3MEY - chains A and B; structure by X-ray diffraction, 2.50 A resolution.

# Chain A (and B)
Name: Bll0957 protein
Source organism: Bradyrhizobium japonicum
Notes: chain B of this document is another copy of the same molecule, construct and numbering; everything in this record applies to it too
UniProtKB: Q89VT8 (Q89VT8_BRAJA); numbering as in UniProt (aligned over 1-326)
Amino-acid sequence (346 residues; each row starts with the number of its first residue; numbers below 1 keep their minus sign (Met-19 is residue -19)):
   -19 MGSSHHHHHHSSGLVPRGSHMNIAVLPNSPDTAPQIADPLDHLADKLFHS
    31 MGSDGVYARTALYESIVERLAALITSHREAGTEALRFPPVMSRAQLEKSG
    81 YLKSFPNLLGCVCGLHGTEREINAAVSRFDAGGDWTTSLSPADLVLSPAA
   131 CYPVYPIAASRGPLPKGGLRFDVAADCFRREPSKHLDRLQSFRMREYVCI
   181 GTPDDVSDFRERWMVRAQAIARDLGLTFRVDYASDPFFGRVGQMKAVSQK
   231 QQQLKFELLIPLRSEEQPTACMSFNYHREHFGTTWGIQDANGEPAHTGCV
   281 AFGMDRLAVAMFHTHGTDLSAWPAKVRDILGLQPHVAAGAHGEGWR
Not modelled in the structure: -19 to 17, 314-326 (chain B: -19 to 17, 213-233, 313-326)
Differences from the reference sequence: expression tag (-19 to 0)
Ion coordination: Zn2+: Cys131, Glu176, Cys279
Residues lining bound ligands: ATP (adenosine-5'-triphosphate): Arg159, Glu161, Asp167, Arg168, Leu169, Phe172, Met174, Ser214, Asp215, Pro216, Lys235, Glu237, Ala250, Cys251, Met252, Ser253, Asn255, Ala281, Gly283, Arg286
UniProt features mapped onto this chain:
  - binding site (Zn(2+)): Cys131, Glu176, Cys279
  - binding site (ATP): Arg159, Glu161, Arg168, Leu169, Lys235, Ala250 to Ser253, Arg286
  - binding site (an L-alpha-amino acid): Glu176
What the authors report for this chain:
  - specificity-determining residues: Met174, Glu176 (proposed by the authors, not directly observed)

# Interface between chain A and chain B
Cross-chain cystine bridges: Cys93(A)-Cys93(B)
Pairs across the interface (119):
  His29(A) with Glu63(B), salt bridge; Leu65(B); Arg141(B)
  Ser30(A) with Ile137(B)
  Met31(A) with Phe67(B), hydrophobic; Pro68(B); Val70(B); Ser72(B); Gln75(B), hydrogen bond (backbone-side chain); Pro133(B), hydrophobic
  Ser33(A) with Asp123(B), hydrogen bond; Leu124(B)
  Val36(A) with Pro68(B), hydrophobic; Val70(B)
  Tyr37(A) with Pro68(B)
  Ala38(A) with Arg66(B); Phe67(B), hydrophobic
  Arg39(A) with Ala64(B); Leu65(B); Arg66(B), hydrogen bond (backbone-backbone)
  Ala41(A) with Ala64(B)
  Glu44(A) with Arg66(B)
  Glu63(A) with His29(B), salt bridge
  Ala64(A) with Arg39(B); Thr40(B); Ala41(B)
  Leu65(A) with His29(B); Arg39(B)
  Arg66(A) with Ala38(B); Arg39(B), hydrogen bond (backbone-backbone); Glu44(B)
  Phe67(A) with Ala38(B), hydrophobic; Arg39(B)
  Pro68(A) with Met31(B); Val36(B), hydrophobic; Tyr37(B); Arg39(B); Ser171(B)
  Pro69(A) with Pro69(B), hydrophobic; Asp156(B); Ser171(B)
  Val70(A) with Met31(B); Val36(B); Leu126(B), hydrophobic; Ser171(B)
  Met71(A) with Met31(B), hydrophobic
  Ser72(A) with Met31(B)
  Arg73(A) with Trp115(B); Thr116(B)
  Gln75(A) with Met31(B), hydrogen bond (side chain-backbone)
  Glu77(A) with Phe109(B); Trp115(B), hydrogen bond
  Leu82(A) with Val106(B); Phe109(B), hydrophobic; Trp115(B)
  Lys83(A) with Val106(B); Asp110(B), salt bridge
  Pro86(A) with Leu95(B); Ile102(B), hydrophobic; Val106(B), hydrophobic
  Leu89(A) with Cys93(B); Gly94(B); Trp115(B), hydrophobic
  Gly90(A) with Cys93(B)
  Cys91(A) with Cys91(B); Val92(B); Cys93(B), hydrogen bond (backbone-backbone); Leu119(B), hydrophobic
  Val92(A) with Cys91(B)
  Cys93(A) with Leu89(B); Gly90(B); Cys91(B), hydrogen bond (backbone-backbone); Val92(B); Cys93(B), disulfide
  Gly94(A) with Leu89(B)
  Leu95(A) with Pro86(B)
  His96(A) with Arg160(B)
  Ile102(A) with Pro86(B), hydrophobic
  Val106(A) with Leu82(B); Lys83(B); Pro86(B), hydrophobic
  Phe109(A) with Glu77(B); Leu82(B), hydrophobic
  Asp110(A) with Lys83(B), salt bridge
  Trp115(A) with Arg73(B); Glu77(B), hydrogen bond; Leu82(B); Leu89(B), hydrophobic; Cys91(B), hydrophobic
  Thr116(A) with Arg73(B); Pro121(B)
  Leu119(A) with Cys91(B), hydrophobic
  Pro121(A) with Thr116(B)
  Ala122(A) with Arg160(B)
  Asp123(A) with Ser33(B), hydrogen bond; Arg160(B), salt bridge
  Leu124(A) with Ser33(B); Phe158(B), hydrophobic; Gln170(B)
  Leu126(A) with Val70(B), hydrophobic; Leu126(B), hydrophobic
  Pro133(A) with Met31(B), hydrophobic
  Ile137(A) with Ser30(B)
  Arg141(A) with His29(B)
  Asp156(A) with Pro69(B)
  Phe158(A) with Leu124(B), hydrophobic
  Arg160(A) with Leu95(B), hydrogen bond (side chain-backbone); His96(B); Ala122(B); Asp123(B), salt bridge; Leu124(B)
  Ser171(A) with Pro68(B); Pro69(B); Val70(B)
  Phe218(A) with Glu99(B); Ile102(B), hydrophobic; Asn103(B)
  Gly219(A) with Glu99(B)
  Arg220(A) with Glu99(B), hydrogen bond (backbone-side chain)
Other interface residues (no listed pair), chain A (60 interface residues in all): Gly32, Thr40, Asn87, Gln170
Other interface residues (no listed pair), chain B (59 interface residues in all): Gly32, Met71, Asn87

# Summary
Chain A and chain B form an interface of 60 and 59 residues respectively; the contacts include 1 disulfide
bond, 12 hydrogen bonds and 6 salt bridges. Among the polar pairs are His29(A)-Glu63(B), Lys83(A)-Asp110(B)
and Asp123(A)-Arg160(B). Bound to chain A: ATP. The paper reports specificity determinants Met174(A) and
Glu176(A).
Both chains are Bll0957 protein (Bradyrhizobium japonicum). Entry 3MEY (Crystal structure of class II aaRS
homologue (Bll0957) complexed with ATP) was determined by X-ray diffraction together with 3MF1 and 3MF2 from
the same study.
